Entry 5EAN (X-ray diffraction, 2.36 A resolution); this record covers chains A and B.

Chain A:
Molecule: DNA replication ATP-dependent helicase/nuclease DNA2
Source organism: Mus musculus
Notes: EC 3.1.-.-, 3.6.4.12
UniProtKB: Q6ZQJ5 (DNA2_MOUSE); numbering as in UniProt (aligned over 1-1056)
Amino-acid sequence (1059 residues; row label = number of the first residue in the row; numbers below 1 keep their minus sign (Gly-2 is residue -2)):
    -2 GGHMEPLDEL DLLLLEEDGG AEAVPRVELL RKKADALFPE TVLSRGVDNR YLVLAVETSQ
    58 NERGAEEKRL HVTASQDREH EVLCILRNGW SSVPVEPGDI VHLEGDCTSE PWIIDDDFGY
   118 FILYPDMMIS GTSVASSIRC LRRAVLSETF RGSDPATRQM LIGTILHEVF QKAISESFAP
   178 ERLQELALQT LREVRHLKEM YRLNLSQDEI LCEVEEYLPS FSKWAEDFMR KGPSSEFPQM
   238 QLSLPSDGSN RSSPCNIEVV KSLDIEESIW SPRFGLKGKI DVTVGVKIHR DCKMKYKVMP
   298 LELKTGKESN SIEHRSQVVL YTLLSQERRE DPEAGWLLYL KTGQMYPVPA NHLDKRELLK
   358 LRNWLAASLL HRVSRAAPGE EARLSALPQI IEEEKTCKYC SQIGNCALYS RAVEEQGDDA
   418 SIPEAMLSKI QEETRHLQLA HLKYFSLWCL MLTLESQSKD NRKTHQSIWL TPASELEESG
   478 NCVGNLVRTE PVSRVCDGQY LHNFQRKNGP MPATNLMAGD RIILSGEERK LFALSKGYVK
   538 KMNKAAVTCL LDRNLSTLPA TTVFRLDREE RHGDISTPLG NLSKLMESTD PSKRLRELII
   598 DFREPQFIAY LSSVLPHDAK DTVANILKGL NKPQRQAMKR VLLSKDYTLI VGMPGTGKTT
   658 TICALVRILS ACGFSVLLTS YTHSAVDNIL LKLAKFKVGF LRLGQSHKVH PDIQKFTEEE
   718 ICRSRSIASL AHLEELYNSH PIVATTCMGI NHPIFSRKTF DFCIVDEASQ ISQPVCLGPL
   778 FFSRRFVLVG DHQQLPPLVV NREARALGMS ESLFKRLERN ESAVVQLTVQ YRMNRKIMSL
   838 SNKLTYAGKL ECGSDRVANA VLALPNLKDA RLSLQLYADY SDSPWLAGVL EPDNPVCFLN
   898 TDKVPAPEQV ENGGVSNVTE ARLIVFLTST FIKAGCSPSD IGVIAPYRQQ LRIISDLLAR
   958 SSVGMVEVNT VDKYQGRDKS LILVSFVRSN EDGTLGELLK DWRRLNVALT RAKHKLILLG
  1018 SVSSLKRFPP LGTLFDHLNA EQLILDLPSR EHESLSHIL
Unresolved in the structure: 14-19, 246-247
Sequence notes: expression tag (-2 to 0)
Metal / ion sites: 4Fe-4S cluster Fe: Cys137, Cys394, Cys397, Cys403; Ca2+: Asp278, Glu299, Leu300 (shared with DA12(B) of chain B)
Ligand contacts:
  - ADP (adenosine-5'-diphosphate): Gly626, Leu627, Asn628, Gln631, Gly654, Lys655, Thr656, Thr657, Lys689, Tyr828
  - 4Fe-4S cluster (SF4): Cys137, Arg139, Arg140, Leu143, Ile387, Ile388, Thr393, Cys394, Cys397, Ile400, Cys403, Met423
What the authors report for this chain:
  - Ca2+ coordination: His164, Asp278, Glu299, Leu300
  - catalytic residues: Asp278, Lys301
  - contacts within the chain: Lys301-Gln314
  - binding site for the 15-nt DNA strand (chain B): Met157, Leu795, Val797
  - mutagenesis - D278A: abolished catalytic activity

Chain B:
Molecule: 15-nt DNA strand
Sequence (15 nucleotides; each row starts with the number of its first residue):
     1 ACTCTGCCAA GAGGA
Metal / ion sites: Ca2+ site 1 near DG11 (its only coordinating residue here); Ca2+ site 2: DA12 (shared with Asp278(A), Glu299(A), Leu300(A) of chain A)

How chain A and chain B interact:
Contacting residue pairs (66; chain A residue first):
  Ser127(A) - DA10(B)  sugar contact
  Ser127(A) - DG11(B)  phosphate contact
  Gly128(A) - DG11(B)  phosphate contact
  Thr129(A) - DG11(B)  hydrogen bond to the phosphate
  Gln156(A) - DG13(B)  phosphate contact
  Gln156(A) - DG14(B)  sugar contact
  Met157(A) - DA12(B)  sugar contact
  Met157(A) - DG13(B)  base contact
  Gly160(A) - DA12(B)  phosphate contact
  Thr161(A) - DA12(B)  hydrogen bond to the sugar
  His164(A) - DA12(B)  salt bridge to the phosphate
  His164(A) - DG13(B)  phosphate contact
  Lys274(A) - DA10(B)  salt bridge to the phosphate
  Gly275(A) - DA10(B)  phosphate contact
  Gly275(A) - DG11(B)  phosphate contact
  Lys276(A) - DA10(B)  hydrogen bond to the phosphate
  Lys276(A) - DG11(B)  hydrogen bond to the phosphate
  Asp278(A) - DA12(B)  phosphate contact
  Glu299(A) - DA12(B)  phosphate contact
  Lys301(A) - DG13(B)  phosphate contact
  Thr302(A) - DA12(B)  phosphate contact
  Thr302(A) - DG13(B)  hydrogen bond to the phosphate
  Gly303(A) - DG14(B)  phosphate contact
  Lys304(A) - DG14(B)  phosphate contact
  Tyr318(A) - DG11(B)  hydrogen bond to the phosphate
  Tyr396(A) - DA15(B)  base contact
  Ser398(A) - DG14(B)  hydrogen bond to the base
  Arg518(A) - DC7(B)  base contact
  Arg568(A) - DC4(B)  base contact
  Arg568(A) - DT5(B)  base contact
  Arg568(A) - DG6(B)  base contact
  Tyr678(A) - DT5(B)  hydrogen bond to the base
  Tyr678(A) - DG6(B)  hydrogen bond to the base
  Thr679(A) - DT5(B)  phosphate contact
  Thr679(A) - DG6(B)  phosphate contact
  His680(A) - DG6(B)  hydrogen bond to the phosphate
  His680(A) - DC7(B)  salt bridge to the phosphate
  Gln702(A) - DC8(B)  sugar contact
  Lys705(A) - DC7(B)  salt bridge to the phosphate
  Thr743(A) - DG6(B)  phosphate contact
  Thr743(A) - DC7(B)  hydrogen bond to the phosphate
  Met745(A) - DG6(B)  sugar contact
  Met745(A) - DC7(B)  phosphate contact
  Leu795(A) - DT3(B)  base contact
  Leu795(A) - DC4(B)  sugar contact
  Val797(A) - DT3(B)  base contact
  Val797(A) - DC4(B)  base contact
  Arg799(A) - DA1(B)  salt bridge to the phosphate
  Gly910(A) - DC2(B)  base contact
  Pro943(A) - DT3(B)  sugar contact
  Tyr944(A) - DC2(B)  phosphate contact
  Tyr944(A) - DT3(B)  phosphate contact
  Arg945(A) - DT3(B)  hydrogen bond to the phosphate
  Arg945(A) - DC4(B)  salt bridge to the phosphate
  Thr967(A) - DT3(B)  phosphate contact
  Thr967(A) - DC4(B)  hydrogen bond to the phosphate
  Asp969(A) - DT3(B)  sugar contact
  Asp969(A) - DC4(B)  sugar contact
  Lys970(A) - DC4(B)  phosphate contact
  Lys970(A) - DT5(B)  salt bridge to the phosphate
  Gly993(A) - DC2(B)  phosphate contact
  Glu994(A) - DA1(B)  phosphate contact
  Glu994(A) - DC2(B)  hydrogen bond to the phosphate
  Leu995(A) - DC2(B)  hydrogen bond to the phosphate
  Leu995(A) - DT3(B)  sugar contact
  Arg1001(A) - DT3(B)  hydrogen bond to the base
Also at the interface, not in a pair above, chain A (47 interface residues in all): Leu300, Asp457, Lys533, Arg985
Also at the interface, not in a pair above, chain B (15 interface residues in all): DA9

Overview:
Chain A and chain B form an interface of 47 and 15 residues respectively; the contacts include 16 hydrogen
bonds and 7 salt bridges. Among the polar pairs are Ser398(A)-DG14(B), Tyr678(A)-DT5(B) and Tyr678(A)-DG6(B).
Chain A binds 4Fe-4S cluster and ADP. From the paper: catalytic residues Asp278(A) and Lys301(A); D278A of
chain A abolishes catalytic activity.
Chain A is DNA replication ATP-dependent helicase/nuclease DNA2 (Mus musculus) and chain B is a 15-nt DNA
strand; the structure, Crystal structure of Dna2 in complex with a 5' overhang DNA, was determined by X-ray
diffraction, deposited together with 5EAW, 5EAX and 5EAY.
